PDB entry 8G88 | electron microscopy, 2.30 A resolution | chains I and X of the 11 polymer chains in the assembly

[Chain I]
Molecule: nMATn1 DNA top strand
Sequence (186 nucleotides; each row starts with the number of its first residue; numbers below 1 keep their minus sign (DA-74 is residue -74)):
   -74 ACATGCACAC ATGCTAATAT ATGCACACAA TGCACACAGG TTAATATATA CACATACACA
   -14 CACATGCACA CACACGTGCA CACATATATG CACATGCATG CACACACGTA TATGCACACA
    46 CATGCACATG CATGCGCACA TAGTCACACA CATGCACACA TTAGCATATG CATACACATA
   106 CATGCA
Unresolved in the structure: -74 to -72, 97-111

[Chain X]
Name: POU domain, class 5, transcription factor 1
Organism: Homo sapiens
UniProt: Q01860 (PO5F1_HUMAN); residue numbers follow UniProt; this construct covers 1-360
Amino-acid sequence (395 residues; row label = number of the first residue in the row; numbers below 1 keep their minus sign (Gly-34 is residue -34)):
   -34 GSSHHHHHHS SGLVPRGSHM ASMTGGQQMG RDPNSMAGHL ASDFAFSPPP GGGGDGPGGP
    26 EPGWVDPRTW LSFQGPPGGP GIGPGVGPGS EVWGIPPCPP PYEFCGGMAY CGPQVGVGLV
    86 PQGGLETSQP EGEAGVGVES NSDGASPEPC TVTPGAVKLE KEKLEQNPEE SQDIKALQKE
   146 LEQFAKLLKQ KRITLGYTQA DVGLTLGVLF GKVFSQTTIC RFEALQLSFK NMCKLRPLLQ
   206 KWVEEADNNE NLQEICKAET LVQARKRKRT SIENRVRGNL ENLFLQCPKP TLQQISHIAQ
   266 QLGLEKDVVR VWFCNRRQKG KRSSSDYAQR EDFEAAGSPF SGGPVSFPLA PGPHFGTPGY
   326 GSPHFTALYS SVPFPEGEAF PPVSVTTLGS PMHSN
Unresolved in the structure: -34 to 139, 221-237, 289-360
Construct notes: expression tag (-34 to 0)
Swiss-Prot annotation at these positions:
  - DNA-binding region: Arg230 to Ser289 (Homeobox)
  - region (DNA-binding): Ser180 to Arg186, Ser193 to Asn196
  - motif: His4 to Ser12 (9aaTAD)
  - binding site (DNA): Arg157, Gln164
  - modified residue: Ser111 (Phosphoserine), Thr235 (Phosphothreonine), Ser236 (Phosphoserine), Ser289 (Phosphoserine), Ser290 (Phosphoserine), Ser355 (Phosphoserine)
  - cross-link: Lys123 (Glycyl lysine isopeptide (Lys-Gly) (interchain with G-Cter in SUMO))

[Interface between chain I and chain X]
Contacting residue pairs (14):
  DC84(I) - Lys286(X)  phosphate contact
  DA85(I) - Gln283(X)  base contact
  DT87(I) - Ser193(X)  phosphate contact
  DT87(I) - Asn196(X)  phosphate contact
  DA88(I) - Ser180(X)  phosphate contact
  DA88(I) - Thr183(X)  sugar contact
  DA88(I) - Asn196(X)  hydrogen bond to the phosphate
  DA88(I) - Leu200(X)  phosphate contact
  DG89(I) - Phe179(X)  phosphate contact
  DG89(I) - Ser180(X)  hydrogen bond to the phosphate
  DG89(I) - Thr182(X)  base contact
  DG89(I) - Thr183(X)  hydrogen bond to the phosphate
  DC90(I) - Thr182(X)  base contact
  DA91(I) - Thr182(X)  base contact
Other interface residues (no listed pair), chain I (8 interface residues in all): DT86
Other interface residues (no listed pair), chain X (13 interface residues in all): Val178, Lys195, Cys279, Arg287

[Overview]
8 residues of chain I and 13 residues of chain X are in contact; the contacts include 3 hydrogen bonds. Among
the polar pairs are DA88(I)-Asn196(X), DG89(I)-Ser180(X) and DG89(I)-Thr183(X). From UniProt: a DNA-binding
region and DNA-binding residues Arg157(X) and Gln164(X) on chain X.
Chain I is nMATn1 DNA top strand and chain X is POU domain, class 5, transcription factor 1 (Homo sapiens);
the structure, Human Oct4 bound to nucleosome with human nMatn1 sequence, was determined by electron
microscopy, deposited together with 8G87, 8G8B, 8G8E and 8G8G.
